PDB entry 8GLX | electron microscopy, 3.88 A resolution | chains X and H of the 10 polymer chains in the assembly

[Chain X]
Molecule: Transposon Tn7 transposition protein TnsD
From: Escherichia coli
Reference sequence: P13991 (TNSD_ECOLX); numbering as in UniProt (aligned over 1-318)
Amino-acid sequence (318 residues; each row starts with the number of its first residue):
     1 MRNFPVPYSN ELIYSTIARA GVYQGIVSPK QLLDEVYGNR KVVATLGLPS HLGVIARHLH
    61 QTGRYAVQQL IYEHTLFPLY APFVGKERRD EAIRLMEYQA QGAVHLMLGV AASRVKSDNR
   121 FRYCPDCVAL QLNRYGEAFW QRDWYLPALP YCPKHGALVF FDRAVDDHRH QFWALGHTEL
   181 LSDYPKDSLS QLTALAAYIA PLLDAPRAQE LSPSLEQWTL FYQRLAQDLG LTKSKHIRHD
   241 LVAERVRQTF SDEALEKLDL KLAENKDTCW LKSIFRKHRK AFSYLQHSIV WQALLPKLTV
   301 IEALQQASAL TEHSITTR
Not modelled in the structure: 311-318
Bound ions: Zn2+: Cys-124, Cys-127, Cys-152, His-155

[Chain H]
Molecule: 50-nt DNA strand
Sequence (50 nucleotides; numbered 1 to 50; the number before each row is that of its first residue):
     1 ATACTGTGGA CCAGAACCCT GATAAATGCA ACGCTCATAG CGGGCAGACG

[Interface between chain X and chain H]
Contacting residue pairs (9; chain X residue first):
  Arg-114(X) with DC17(H), sugar contact
  Lys-235(X) with DG8(H), phosphate contact
  His-239(X) with DT7(H), salt bridge to the phosphate
  Phe-275(X) with DG8(H), phosphate contact
  Arg-276(X) with DG8(H), salt bridge to the phosphate; DG9(H), hydrogen bond to the base
  Lys-277(X) with DG9(H), hydrogen bond to the phosphate
  Arg-279(X) with DG9(H), sugar contact; DA10(H), salt bridge to the phosphate
Interface residues without a listed pair, chain X (9 interface residues in all): His-236, Lys-272
Interface residues without a listed pair, chain H (7 interface residues in all): DA16, DC18

[Overview]
9 residues of chain X face 7 of chain H across their interface, with 2 hydrogen bonds and 3 salt bridges.
Polar contacts include Arg-276(X)/DG9(H), Lys-277(X)/DG9(H) and His-239(X)/DT7(H). Cys-124(X), Cys-127(X),
Cys-152(X) and His-155(X) coordinate Zn2+.
Here chain X is Transposon Tn7 transposition protein TnsD (Escherichia coli) and chain H is a 50-nt DNA
strand. Entry 8GLX (CryoEM structure of the TnsC(1-503)-TnsD(1-318)-DNA complex in a 6:2:1 stoichiometry from
E. coli Tn7) was determined by electron microscopy (same publication as 8GLU, 8GLW, 8VCJ and 8VCT).
